8DK2 - chains F and G of the 10 polymer chains in the assembly; structure by electron microscopy, 4.10 A resolution (low resolution: residue-level contacts below are approximate; hydrogen-bond / salt-bridge calls are withheld).

Chain F (and G):
Molecule: JetB
Organism: Pseudomonas aeruginosa PA14
Notes: chain G of this document is another copy of the same molecule, construct and numbering; everything in this record applies to it too
UniProt: A0A0H2ZL66 (A0A0H2ZL66_PSEAB); residues 1-249 here = UniProt positions 1-249
Amino-acid sequence (249 residues; row label = number of the first residue in the row):
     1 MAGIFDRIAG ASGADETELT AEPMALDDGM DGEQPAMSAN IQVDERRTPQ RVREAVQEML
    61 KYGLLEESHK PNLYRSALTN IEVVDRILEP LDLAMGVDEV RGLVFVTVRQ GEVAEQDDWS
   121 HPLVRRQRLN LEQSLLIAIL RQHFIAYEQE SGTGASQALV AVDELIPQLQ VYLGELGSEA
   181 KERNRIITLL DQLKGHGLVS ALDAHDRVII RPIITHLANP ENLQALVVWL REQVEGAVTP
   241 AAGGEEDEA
Disordered / not traced: 1-47, 111-249 (chain G: 1-47, 237-249)

How chain F and chain G interact:
Pairs across the interface (11; chain F residue first):
  R53(F) - E89(G)
  Q57(F) - P90(G)
  Q57(F) - L91(G)
  Q57(F) - D92(G)
  L60(F) - L91(G)
  K61(F) - P122(G)
  E89(F) - T48(G)
  P90(F) - T48(G)
  P90(F) - R53(G)
  L91(F) - Q57(G)
  D92(F) - R53(G)
Interface residues without a listed pair, chain G (10 interface residues in all): I87, L123

Summary:
8 residues of chain F face 10 of chain G across their interface.
Chain F and chain G are both JetB (Pseudomonas aeruginosa PA14); the structure, CryoEM structure of
Pseudomonas aeruginosa PA14 JetABC in an unclamped state trapped in ATP dependent dimeric ..., was determined
by electron microscopy together with 7TIL, 8DK1 and 8DK3 from the same study.
